8OVF - chains B and E of the 6 polymer chains in the assembly; structure by electron microscopy, 7.23 A resolution (low resolution: residue-level contacts below are approximate; hydrogen-bond / salt-bridge calls are withheld).

[Chain B (and E)]
Molecule: Lon protease homolog, mitochondrial
Source organism: Homo sapiens
Notes: EC 3.4.21.53; chain E of this document is another copy of the same molecule, construct and numbering; everything in this record applies to it too
UniProt: P36776 (LONM_HUMAN); residue numbers follow UniProt; this construct covers 115-959
Amino-acid sequence (869 residues; numbered 91 to 959; the number before each row is that of its first residue):
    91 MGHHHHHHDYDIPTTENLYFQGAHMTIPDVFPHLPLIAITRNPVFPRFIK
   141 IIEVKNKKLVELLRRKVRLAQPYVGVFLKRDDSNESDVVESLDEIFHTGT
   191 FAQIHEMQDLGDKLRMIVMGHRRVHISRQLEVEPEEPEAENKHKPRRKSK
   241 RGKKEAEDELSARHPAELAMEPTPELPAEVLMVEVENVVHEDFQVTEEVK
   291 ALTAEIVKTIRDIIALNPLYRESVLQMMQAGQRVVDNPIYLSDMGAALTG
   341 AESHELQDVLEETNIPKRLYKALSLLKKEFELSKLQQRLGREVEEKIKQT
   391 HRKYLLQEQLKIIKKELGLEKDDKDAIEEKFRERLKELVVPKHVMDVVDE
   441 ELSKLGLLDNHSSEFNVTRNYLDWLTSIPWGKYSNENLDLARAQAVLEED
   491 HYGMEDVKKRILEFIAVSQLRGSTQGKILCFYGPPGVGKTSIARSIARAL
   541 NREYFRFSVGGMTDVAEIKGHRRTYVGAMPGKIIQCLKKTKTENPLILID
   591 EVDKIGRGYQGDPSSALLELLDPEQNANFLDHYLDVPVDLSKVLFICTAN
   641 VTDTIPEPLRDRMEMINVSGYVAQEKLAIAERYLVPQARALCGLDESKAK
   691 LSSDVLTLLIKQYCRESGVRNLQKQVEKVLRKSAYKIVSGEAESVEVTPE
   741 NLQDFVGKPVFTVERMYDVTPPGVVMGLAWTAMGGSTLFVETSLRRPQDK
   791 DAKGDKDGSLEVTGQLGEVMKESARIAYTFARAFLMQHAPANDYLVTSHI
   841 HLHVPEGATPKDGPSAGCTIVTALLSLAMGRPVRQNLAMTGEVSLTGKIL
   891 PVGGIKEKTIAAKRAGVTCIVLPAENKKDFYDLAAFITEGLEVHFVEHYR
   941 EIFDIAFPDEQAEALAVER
Disordered / not traced: 91-122, 222-271, 950-959
Differences from the reference sequence: initiating methionine (91); expression tag (92-114); engineered mutation Phe186 (Tyr in P36776)
Swiss-Prot annotation at these positions:
  - active site: Ser855, Lys898
  - binding site (ATP): Gly523 to Thr530
Small-molecule neighbours: ADP (adenosine-5'-diphosphate): Asp490, His491, Tyr492, Met494, Pro524, Pro525, Gly526, Val527, Gly528, Lys529, Thr530, Ser531, Tyr661, Ile669, Tyr673, Leu674, Gln677, Val709, Gln713
What the authors report for this chain:
  - mutagenesis - Y186F: unchanged catalytic activity on TFAM
  - mutagenesis - Y186F: unchanged stability
  - catalytic residues: Ser855, Lys898 (citing earlier work)
  - post-translational modification sites: Ser173, Ser181, Tyr394 (citing earlier work)

[Interface between chain B and chain E]
Contacting residue pairs (11):
  Gly340(B) - Glu288(E)
  Glu342(B) - Val285(E)
  Glu342(B) - Glu287(E)
  Glu342(B) - Glu288(E)
  Gly380(B) - Tyr360(E)
  Val383(B) - Tyr360(E)
  Glu384(B) - Tyr360(E)
  Ile387(B) - Lys361(E)
  Glu398(B) - Leu372(E)
  Gln399(B) - Leu375(E)
  Ile402(B) - Gln376(E)
Other interface residues (no listed pair), chain B (16 interface residues in all): Arg131, Ala341, Ser343, Glu369, Leu372, Arg381, Leu395
Other interface residues (no listed pair), chain E (12 interface residues in all): Glu342, Ser364, Lys367, Lys368

[Overview]
16 residues of chain B face 12 of chain E across their interface. Ligands of chain B: ADP. From UniProt:
active-site residues Ser855(B) and Lys898(B) and 8 ATP-binding residues on chain B. From the paper: catalytic
residues Ser855(B) and Lys898(B); Y186F of chain B leaves catalytic activity on TFAM unchanged.
Chain B and chain E are both Lon protease homolog, mitochondrial (Homo sapiens); the structure, Human
Mitochondrial Lon Y186F Mutant ADP Bound, was determined by electron microscopy, deposited together with 8OVG,
8OKA, 8OM7 and 8OJL.
